Entry 2DVO (X-ray diffraction, 2.21 A resolution); this record covers chain A.

Chain A:
Molecule: Hypothetical protein PH1917
From: Pyrococcus horikoshii
Reference sequence: O59580 (O59580_PYRHO); numbering as in UniProt (aligned over 1-186)
Sequence (186 residues; numbered 1 to 186; the number before each row is that of its first residue):
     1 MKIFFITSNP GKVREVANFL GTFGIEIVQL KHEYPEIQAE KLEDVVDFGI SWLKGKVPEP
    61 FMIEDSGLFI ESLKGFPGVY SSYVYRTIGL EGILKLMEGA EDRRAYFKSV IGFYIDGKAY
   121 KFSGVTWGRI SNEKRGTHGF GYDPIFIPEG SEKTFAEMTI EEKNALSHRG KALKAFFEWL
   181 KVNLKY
Not modelled in the structure: 186
Curated features (UniProtKB/Swiss-Prot):
  - active site: D65 (Proton acceptor)
  - binding site (substrate): T7 to K12, S66, F140 to D143, K163, H168, R169
  - binding site (Mg(2+)): E36, D65
Metal / ion sites: Na+ near D65 (its only coordinating residue here)
Small-molecule neighbours: inosine 5'-triphosphate (ITT): T7, S8, N9, K12, E15, Y34, E36, E64, D65, S66, G67, S81, S82, Y85, F107, F140, G141, Y142, D143, K163, H168, R169

Overview:
Bound to chain A: inosine 5'-triphosphate. Curated annotation (UniProt) lists active-site residue D65, 14
substrate-binding residues and Mg2+-binding residues E36 and D65.
Chain A is Hypothetical protein PH1917 (Pyrococcus horikoshii); the structure, Structure of PH1917 protein
with the complex of ITP from Pyrococcus horikoshii, was determined by X-ray diffraction, deposited together
with 2ZTI, 2DVN, 2DVP and 1V7R.
